Entry 3Q08 (X-ray diffraction, 3.05 A resolution); this record covers chains A and D of the 5 polymer chains in the assembly.

== Chain A (and D) ==
Protein: Chlorite dismutase
From: Dechloromonas aromatica
Notes: EC 1.13.11.49; chain D of this document is another copy of the same molecule, construct and numbering; everything in this record applies to it too
UniProt: Q47CX0 (Q47CX0_DECAR); residues 1-248 here correspond to UniProt positions 35-282 (UniProt number = residue number + 34)
Chain sequence (248 residues; row label = number of the first residue in the row):
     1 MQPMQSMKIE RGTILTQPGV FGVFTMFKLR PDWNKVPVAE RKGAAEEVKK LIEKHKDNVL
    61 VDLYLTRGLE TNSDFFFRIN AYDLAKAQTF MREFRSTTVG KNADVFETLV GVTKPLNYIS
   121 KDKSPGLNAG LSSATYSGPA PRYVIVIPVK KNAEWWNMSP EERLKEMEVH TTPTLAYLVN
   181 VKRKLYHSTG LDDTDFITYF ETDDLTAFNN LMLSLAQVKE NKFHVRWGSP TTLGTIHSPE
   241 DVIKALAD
Unresolved in the structure: 1-7
UniProt features mapped onto this chain:
  - active site: R183 (Proton acceptor)
  - binding site (Ca(2+)): E70, D192, T231
  - binding site (heme): H170
Metal / ion sites: Ca2+ site 1: E70, T231 (shared with D192(D) of chain D); heme Fe: H170 (together with nitrite ion); Ca2+ site 2: D192 (shared with 2 residues of chain E)
Ligand contacts: heme / nitrite ion: P115, L116, N117, Y118, I119, L131, I147, V149, K151, W155, W156, M167, H170, T171, T174, L175, Y177, L178, R183, K184, L185, F196, T198, F200, L211, M212, L215, E220, W227
Reported in the primary citation:
  - heme Fe coordination: H170
  - contacts within the chain: H170-E220 (hydrogen bond), E220-H224 (water-mediated contact)
  - Ca2+ coordination: D192
  - binding site for 2-(N-morpholino)-ethanesulfonic acid: R183
  - binding site for nitrite ion: R183, L185, T198, F200
  - conformationally variable residues (order/disorder transition): V218 to P230
  - binding site for heme Fe: T198, F200 (proposed by the authors, not directly observed)

== Chain A / chain D interface ==
Pairs across the interface (58; chain A residue first):
  P31(A) - R30(D)
  N34(A) - K101(D)
  L65(A) - Q88(D)  hydrogen bond (backbone-side chain)
  L65(A) - R92(D)
  T66(A) - Q88(D)
  R67(A) - Q88(D)  hydrogen bond (backbone-side chain)
  R67(A) - R92(D)
  R67(A) - R95(D)
  G68(A) - M91(D)
  L69(A) - L84(D)  hydrophobic
  L69(A) - Q88(D)
  L69(A) - T108(D)
  E70(A) - T108(D)
  E70(A) - D192(D)
  T71(A) - V105(D)
  T71(A) - F106(D)
  T71(A) - E107(D)
  T71(A) - T108(D)  hydrogen bond
  D74(A) - R95(D)  salt bridge
  R142(A) - D83(D)  salt bridge
  R142(A) - A85(D)
  Y143(A) - D83(D)  hydrogen bond
  Y143(A) - L84(D)  hydrogen bond (side chain-backbone)
  Y143(A) - A85(D)  hydrogen bond (side chain-backbone)
  I145(A) - G190(D)
  L205(A) - F21(D)  hydrophobic
  L205(A) - L84(D)  hydrophobic
  L205(A) - L191(D)
  F208(A) - G190(D)
  N209(A) - K114(D)  hydrogen bond
  N209(A) - S188(D)
  N209(A) - T189(D)  hydrogen bond (side chain-backbone)
  N210(A) - K114(D)  hydrogen bond
  M212(A) - T189(D)
  M212(A) - G190(D)
  L213(A) - K114(D)
  L213(A) - W156(D)  hydrophobic
  L213(A) - T189(D)
  A216(A) - W156(D)
  A216(A) - N157(D)
  Q217(A) - W156(D)
  Q217(A) - N157(D)
  V218(A) - N157(D)
  K219(A) - N157(D)
  N221(A) - A153(D)
  K222(A) - A153(D)
  K222(A) - E154(D)  salt bridge
  G228(A) - D193(D)
  S229(A) - D193(D)  hydrogen bond (backbone-side chain)
  P230(A) - D193(D)
  T231(A) - G190(D)
  T231(A) - D192(D)
  T231(A) - D193(D)  hydrogen bond
  L233(A) - L84(D)  hydrophobic
  L233(A) - L191(D)
  T235(A) - Q88(D)  hydrogen bond
  A245(A) - R92(D)  hydrogen bond (backbone-side chain)
  D248(A) - S96(D)  hydrogen bond (backbone-side chain)
Other interface residues (no listed pair), chain A (36 interface residues in all): I147, T206, W227
Other interface residues (no listed pair), chain D (33 interface residues in all): V23, D104, V110, V112, K150, R163, H187

== Overview ==
36 residues of chain A and 33 residues of chain D are in contact, with 14 hydrogen bonds and 3 salt bridges.
Among the polar pairs are D74(A)-R95(D), R142(A)-D83(D) and K222(A)-E154(D). From the paper: a binding site
for nitrite ion at R183(A), L185(A) and T198(A) among others; a binding site for heme Fe at T198(A) and
F200(A).
Both chains are Chlorite dismutase (Dechloromonas aromatica). Entry 3Q08 (Crystal Structure of Chlorite
Dismutase from D. Aromatica at pH 6.5) was determined by X-ray diffraction together with 3Q09 from the same
study.
